3AUS - chains A and B; structure by X-ray diffraction, 2.00 A resolution.

Chain A (and B):
Protein: Glucose 1-dehydrogenase 4
Source organism: Bacillus megaterium
Notes: EC 1.1.1.47; chain B of this document is another copy of the same molecule, construct and numbering; everything in this record applies to it too
UniProt: P39485 (DHG4_BACME); residue numbers follow UniProt; this construct covers 1-261
Sequence (269 residues; row label = number of the first residue in the row; numbers below 1 keep their minus sign (Met-7 is residue -7)):
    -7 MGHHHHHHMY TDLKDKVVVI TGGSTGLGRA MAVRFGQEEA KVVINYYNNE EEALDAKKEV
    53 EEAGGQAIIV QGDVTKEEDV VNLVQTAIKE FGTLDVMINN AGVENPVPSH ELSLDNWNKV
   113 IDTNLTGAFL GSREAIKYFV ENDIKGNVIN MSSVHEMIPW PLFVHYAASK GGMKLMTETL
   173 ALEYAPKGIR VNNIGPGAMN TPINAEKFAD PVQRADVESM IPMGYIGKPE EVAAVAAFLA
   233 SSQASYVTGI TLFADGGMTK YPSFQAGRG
Unresolved in the structure: -7 to -1
Differences from the reference sequence: expression tag (-7 to 0)
UniProt features mapped onto this chain:
  - active site: Tyr158 (Proton acceptor)
  - binding site (substrate): Ser145
Reported in the primary citation:
  - mutagenesis - G259V (100-1000-fold), G261A (100-1000-fold), G261V (100-1000-fold), G261DEL (100-1000-fold): decreased catalytic activity on d-glucose
  - mutagenesis - G259A: decreased catalytic activity on other analogous sugars
  - mutagenesis - A258F: decreased catalytic activity
  - mutagenesis - A258F, G259V, G261DEL: decreased stability
  - mutagenesis - G259A: abolished catalytic activity on d-xylose
  - mutagenesis - G259A: unchanged stability
  - catalytic residues: Ser145, Tyr158 (citing earlier work)
  - specificity-determining residues: Tyr39 (proposed by the authors, not directly observed)

Interface between chain A and chain B:
Residue-residue contacts (72; chain A residue first):
  Glu69(A) with Leu106(B)
  Pro100(A) with Glu175(B)
  Ser101(A) with Arg125(B); Leu172(B); Glu175(B), hydrogen bond; Tyr176(B), hydrogen bond (backbone-side chain)
  His102(A) with Arg125(B); Lys129(B); Tyr176(B), hydrogen bond
  Leu104(A) with Phe121(B); Arg125(B), hydrogen bond (backbone-side chain)
  Ser105(A) with Arg125(B)
  Leu106(A) with Glu69(B); Thr118(B); Arg125(B)
  Trp109(A) with Leu117(B), hydrophobic; Thr118(B), hydrogen bond; Phe121(B), hydrophobic; Met168(B), hydrophobic
  Leu117(A) with Trp109(B), hydrophobic
  Thr118(A) with Leu106(B); Trp109(B), hydrogen bond
  Phe121(A) with Leu104(B); Trp109(B), hydrophobic
  Leu122(A) with Leu106(B), hydrophobic
  Arg125(A) with Ser101(B); His102(B); Leu104(B), hydrogen bond (side chain-backbone); Ser105(B); Leu106(B)
  Ile128(A) with His102(B)
  Lys129(A) with His102(B)
  Val132(A) with His102(B)
  His147(A) with Leu167(B)
  Glu148(A) with Leu167(B)
  Pro151(A) with Glu170(B); Thr171(B)
  Trp152(A) with Thr171(B), hydrogen bond (backbone-side chain)
  Pro153(A) with Thr171(B); Leu174(B), hydrophobic; Glu175(B)
  Leu154(A) with Glu175(B), hydrogen bond (backbone-side chain)
  Val156(A) with Met168(B), hydrophobic; Thr171(B)
  Ala159(A) with Leu167(B); Thr171(B)
  Ala160(A) with Gly164(B)
  Gly163(A) with Gly163(B); Gly164(B); Leu167(B)
  Gly164(A) with Ala160(B); Gly163(B); Gly164(B)
  Leu167(A) with His147(B); Glu148(B); Ala159(B); Gly163(B)
  Met168(A) with Val156(B), hydrophobic
  Glu170(A) with Pro151(B)
  Thr171(A) with Pro151(B); Trp152(B), hydrogen bond (side chain-backbone); Pro153(B); Val156(B); Ala159(B)
  Leu172(A) with Ser101(B)
  Leu174(A) with Pro153(B)
  Glu175(A) with Pro100(B); Ser101(B), hydrogen bond; Pro153(B); Leu154(B)
  Tyr176(A) with Ser101(B), hydrogen bond (side chain-backbone); His102(B), hydrogen bond
Interface residues without a listed pair, chain A (40 interface residues in all): Val99, Asn110, Ile113, Met149, Ile150
Interface residues without a listed pair, chain B (40 interface residues in all): Val99, Asn110, Ile113, Leu122, Ile128, Val132, Met149, Ile150

In short:
Chain A and chain B each contribute 40 residues to their interface; the contacts include 13 hydrogen bonds.
Polar pairs include Ser101(A)-Glu175(B), Ser101(A)-Tyr176(B) and His102(A)-Tyr176(B). The paper reports
catalytic residues Ser145(A) and Tyr158(A); G259V, G261A and G261V of chain A, among others, reduce catalytic
activity on d-glucose; 6 substitutions were tested in all.
Chain A and chain B are both Glucose 1-dehydrogenase 4 (Bacillus megaterium); the structure, Crystal structure
of Bacillus megaterium glucose dehydrogenase 4 in ligand-free form, was determined by X-ray diffraction (same
publication as 3AY6, 3AY7, 3AUT and 3AUU).
